8RYM - chains A and E of the 5 polymer chains in the assembly; structure by X-ray diffraction, 2.34 A resolution.

== Chain A ==
Protein: HLA class I histocompatibility antigen, A alpha chain
Organism: Homo sapiens
Reference sequence: P04439 (HLAA_HUMAN); residues 1-275 here correspond to UniProt positions 25-299 (UniProt number = residue number + 24)
Amino-acid sequence (276 residues; each row starts with the number of its first residue):
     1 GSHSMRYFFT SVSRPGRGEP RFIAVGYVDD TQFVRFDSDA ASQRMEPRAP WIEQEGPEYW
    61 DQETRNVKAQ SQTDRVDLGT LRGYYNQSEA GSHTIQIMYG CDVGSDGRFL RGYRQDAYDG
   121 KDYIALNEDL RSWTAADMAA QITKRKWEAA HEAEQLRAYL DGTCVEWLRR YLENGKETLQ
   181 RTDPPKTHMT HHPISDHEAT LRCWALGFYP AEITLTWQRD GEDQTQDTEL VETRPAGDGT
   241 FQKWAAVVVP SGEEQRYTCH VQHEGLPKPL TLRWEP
Differences from the reference sequence: expression tag (276)
Swiss-Prot annotation at these positions:
  - region: Glu275 (Connecting peptide)
  - binding site (a peptide antigen): Tyr7, Thr73, Tyr84, Asp116, Thr143, Lys146, Tyr159, Tyr171
  - modified residue: Tyr59 (Sulfotyrosine)
  - glycosylation: Asn86 (N-linked (GlcNAc...) asparagine)
Disulfide bonds: Cys101-Cys164, Cys203-Cys259

== Chain E ==
Protein: TCR beta
Organism: Homo sapiens
Amino-acid sequence (245 residues; each row starts with the number of its first residue):
     1 MNAGVTQTPK FRILKIGQSM TLQCTQDMNH NYMYWYRQDP GMGLKLIYYS VGAGITDKGE
    61 VPNGYNVSRS TTEDFPLRLE SAAPSQTSVY FCASSETRGA PYGYTFGSGT RLTVVEDLNK
   121 VFPPEVAVFE PSEAEISHTQ KATLVCLATG FYPDHVELSW WVNGKEVHSG VCTDPQPLKE
   181 QPALNDSRYA LSSRLRVSAT FWQDPRNHFR CQVQFYGLSE NDEWTQDRAK PVTQIVSAEA
   241 WGRAD
Unresolved in the structure: 1-2, 220-224
Disulfide bonds: Cys24-Cys92, Cys146-Cys211

== Interface between chain A and chain E ==
Residue-residue contacts - 14 pairs, chain A then chain E:
  Glu19(A) - Gly54(E)
  Glu19(A) - Ile55(E)
  Ala69(A) - Arg98(E)
  Gln72(A) - Tyr49(E)  hydrogen bond
  Gln72(A) - Val51(E)
  Gln72(A) - Asp57(E)  hydrogen bond
  Gln72(A) - Arg98(E)  hydrogen bond
  Arg75(A) - Gly52(E)
  Arg75(A) - Ala53(E)  hydrogen bond (side chain-backbone)
  Arg75(A) - Gly54(E)
  Arg75(A) - Ile55(E)
  Val76(A) - Asn31(E)
  Val76(A) - Tyr32(E)
  Val76(A) - Val51(E)

== In short ==
5 residues of chain A and 10 residues of chain E are in contact; the contacts include 4 hydrogen bonds. Polar
contacts include Gln72(A)-Tyr49(E), Gln72(A)-Asp57(E) and Gln72(A)-Arg98(E). From UniProt: 8 peptide
antigen-binding residues on chain A.
Here chain A is HLA class I histocompatibility antigen, A alpha chain and chain E is TCR beta, both from Homo
sapiens. Entry 8RYM (Structure of S2 TCR in complex with HLA-A*03:01 bound to ELFSYLIEK peptide) was
determined by X-ray diffraction (same publication as 8RYN, 8RYO, 8RYP and 8RYQ).
